PDB entry 8FLQ | electron microscopy, 2.55 A resolution | chains A and R of the 6 polymer chains in the assembly

[Chain A]
Molecule: Guanine nucleotide-binding protein G(s) subunit alpha isoforms short
Source organism: Homo sapiens
Reference sequence: P63092 (GNAS2_HUMAN); numbering as in UniProt (aligned over 1-394)
Amino-acid sequence (394 residues; numbered 1 to 394; the number before each row is that of its first residue):
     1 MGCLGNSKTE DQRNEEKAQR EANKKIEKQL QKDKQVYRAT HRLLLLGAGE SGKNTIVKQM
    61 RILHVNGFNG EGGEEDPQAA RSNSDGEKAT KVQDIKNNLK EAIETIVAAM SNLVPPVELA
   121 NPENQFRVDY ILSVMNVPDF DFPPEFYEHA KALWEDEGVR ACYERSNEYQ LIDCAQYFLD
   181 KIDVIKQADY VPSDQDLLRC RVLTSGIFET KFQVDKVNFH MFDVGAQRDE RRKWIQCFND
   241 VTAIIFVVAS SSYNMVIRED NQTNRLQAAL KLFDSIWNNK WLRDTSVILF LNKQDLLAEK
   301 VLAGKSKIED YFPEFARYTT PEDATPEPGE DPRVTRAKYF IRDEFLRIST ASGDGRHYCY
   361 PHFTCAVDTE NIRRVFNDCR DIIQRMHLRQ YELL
Unresolved in the structure: 1-13, 64-204, 254-261
Differences from the reference sequence: engineered mutation Asn54 (Ser in P63092), Ala226 (Gly in P63092), Ala268 (Glu in P63092), Lys271 (Asn in P63092), Asp274 (Lys in P63092), Lys280 (Arg in P63092), Asp284 (Thr in P63092), Thr285 (Ile in P63092)

[Chain R]
Molecule: Parathyroid hormone/parathyroid hormone-related peptide receptor
Source organism: Homo sapiens
Reference sequence: Q03431 (PTH1R_HUMAN); residue numbers follow UniProt; this construct covers 28-593
Amino-acid sequence (616 residues; numbered -3 to 612; the number before each row is that of its first residue; numbers below 1 keep their minus sign (Met-3 is residue -3)):
    -3 MKTIIALSYI FCLVFADYKD DDDLEVLFQG PADDVMTKEE QIFLLHRAQA QCEKRLKEVL
    57 QRPASIMESD KGWTSASTSG KPRKDKASGK LYPESEEDKE APTGSRYRGR PCLPEWDHIL
   117 CWPLGAPGEV VAVPCPDYIY DFNHKGHAYR RCDRNGSWEL VPGHNRTWAN YSECVKFLTN
   177 ETREREVFDR LGMIYTVGYS VSLASLTVAV LILAYFRRLH CTRNYIHMHL FLSFMLRAVS
   237 IFVKDAVLYS GATLDEAERL TEEELRAIAQ APPPPATAAA GYAGCRVAVT FFLYFLATNY
   297 YWILVEGLYL HSLIFMAFFS EKKYLWGFTV FGWGLPAVFV AVWVSVRATL ANTGCWDLSS
   357 GNKKWIIQVP ILASIVLNFI LFINIVRVLA TKLRETNAGR CDTRQQYRKL LKSTLVLMPL
   417 FGVHYIVFMA TPYTEVSGTL WQVQMHYEML FNSFQGFFVA IIYCFCNGEV QAEIKKSWSR
   477 WTLALDFKRK ARSGSSSYSY GPMVSHTSVT NVGPRVGLGL PLSPRLLPTA TTNGHPQLPG
   537 HAKPGTPALE TLETTPPAMA APKDDGFLNG SCSGLDEEAS GPERPPALLQ EEWETVMPAG
   597 LEVLFQGPHH HHHHHH
Unresolved in the structure: -3 to 30, 54-104, 247-275, 393-398, 480-612
Disulfides: Cys48-Cys117, Cys108-Cys148, Cys131-Cys170, Cys281-Cys351
Differences from the reference sequence: expression tag (-3 to 27, 594-612)
From the paper describing this entry:
  - contacts within the chain: Arg219-His223 (water-mediated contact), Lys240-Tyr245 (water-mediated contact), Ile371-Gly418 (water-mediated contact)

[How chain A and chain R interact]
Contacting residue pairs (30):
  His41(A) with Phe314(R)
  Val217(A) with Phe314(R), hydrophobic
  Phe376(A) with Phe314(R), hydrophobic
  Arg380(A) with Ala313(R)
  Asp381(A) with Lys388(R), salt bridge; Glu391(R)
  Ile383(A) with Ala313(R); Phe314(R), hydrophobic
  Gln384(A) with Ile310(R), hydrogen bond (side chain-backbone); Lys388(R), hydrogen bond
  Arg385(A) with Lys388(R), hydrogen bond (side chain-backbone); Glu391(R), salt bridge; Thr392(R)
  His387(A) with Leu309(R)
  Leu388(A) with Ile310(R), hydrophobic; Lys388(R)
  Gln390(A) with Arg219(R)
  Tyr391(A) with Arg219(R); Tyr305(R); Leu306(R), hydrophobic; Leu309(R), hydrophobic
  Glu392(A) with Asn463(R), hydrogen bond; Gly464(R)
  Leu393(A) with Leu385(R); Lys405(R); Ser409(R), hydrogen bond (backbone-side chain); Leu413(R), hydrophobic
  Leu394(A) with Leu385(R), hydrophobic; Lys388(R); Leu389(R), hydrophobic
Also at the interface, not in a pair above, chain A (17 interface residues in all): Tyr358, Cys379
Also at the interface, not in a pair above, chain R (22 interface residues in all): His223, Glu302, Val412, Leu416, Glu465
The authors on this interface:
  - residue pairs: Tyr391(A)-Glu302(R) (water-mediated contact)

[Overview]
17 residues of chain A face 22 of chain R across their interface; the contacts include 5 hydrogen bonds and 2
salt bridges. Polar contacts include Asp381(A)-Lys388(R), Arg385(A)-Glu391(R) and Gln384(A)-Ile310(R). The
authors report a water-mediated contact between Tyr391(A) and Glu302(R). From the paper: contacts within the
chain involving Arg219(R), His223(R) and Lys240(R) among others.
Here chain A is Guanine nucleotide-binding protein G(s) subunit alpha isoforms short and chain R is
Parathyroid hormone/parathyroid hormone-related peptide receptor, both from Homo sapiens. Entry 8FLQ (Human
PTH1R in complex with PTH(1-34) and Gs) was determined by electron microscopy, deposited together with 8FLR,
8FLS, 8FLT and 8FLU.
